Entry 8TP6 (electron microscopy, 3.10 A resolution); this record covers chains A and H of the 9 polymer chains in the assembly.

[Chain A]
Name: Hemagglutinin
Organism: Influenza A virus (A/Singapore/1/1957(H2N2))
Notes: engineered mutation(s): Y98F
UniProtKB: A3KF33 (A3KF33_I57A5); the construct lacks a stretch of the UniProt sequence, so the offset changes along the chain: -4 to 54 = UniProt 1-59; 55-82 = UniProt 61-88; 83-92 = UniProt 90-99; 93-125 = UniProt 101-133; 2 more segments
Amino-acid sequence (504 residues; each row starts with the number of its first residue; a row labelled like 125a-125b holds insertion residues (125a, then the next letters in order); numbers below 1 keep their minus sign (Met-4 is residue -4)):
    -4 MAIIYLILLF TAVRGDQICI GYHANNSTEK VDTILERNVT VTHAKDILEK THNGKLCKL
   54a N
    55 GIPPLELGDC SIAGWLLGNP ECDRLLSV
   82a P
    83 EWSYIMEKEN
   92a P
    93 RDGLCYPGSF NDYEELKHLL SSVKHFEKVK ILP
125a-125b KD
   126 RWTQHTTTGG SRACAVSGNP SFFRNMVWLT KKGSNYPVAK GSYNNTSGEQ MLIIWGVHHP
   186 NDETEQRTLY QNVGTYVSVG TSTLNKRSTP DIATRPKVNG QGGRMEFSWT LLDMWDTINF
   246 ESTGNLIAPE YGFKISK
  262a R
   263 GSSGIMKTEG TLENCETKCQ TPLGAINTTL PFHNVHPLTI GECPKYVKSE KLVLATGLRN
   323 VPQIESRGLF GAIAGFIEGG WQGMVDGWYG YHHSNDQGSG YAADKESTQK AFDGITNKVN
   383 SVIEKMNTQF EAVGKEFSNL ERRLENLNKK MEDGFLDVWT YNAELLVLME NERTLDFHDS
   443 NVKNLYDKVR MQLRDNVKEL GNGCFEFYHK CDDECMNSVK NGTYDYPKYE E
Unresolved in the structure: -4 to 10, 325-333
Disulfide bonds: Cys14-Cys466, Cys52-Cys277, Cys64-Cys76, Cys97-Cys139, Cys281-Cys305, Cys473-Cys477
Glycans and other covalent adducts: N-acetylglucosamine (NAG) linked to Asn21, Asn33, Asn289, Asn483; glycan linked to Asn169

[Chain H]
Name: Heavy chain of 4-1-1E02 Fab
Organism: Homo sapiens
Notes: antibody fragment or engineered binder
Amino-acid sequence (122 residues; numbered 1 to 113 plus 9 insertion-coded residues; the number before each row is that of its first residue; a row labelled like 35A-35B holds insertion residues (35A, then the next letters in order)):
     1 QVQLQESGPG LVKPSQTLSL TCTVSGGSIS SGNYY
35A-35B WS
    36 WIRQPAGEEL ECLGRIYTTG STNYSPSLKS RVTISLETSK NQFSLRL
82A-82C NSV
    83 TAADTAVYYC ARGMDFGP
100A-100D TDAF
   101 DIWGQGTMVT VSS
Disulfide bonds: Cys22-Cys92

[Chain A / chain H interface]
Residue-residue contacts - 27 pairs, chain A then chain H:
  Gly134(A) - Pro100(H)
  Gly135(A) - Gly99(H)
  Gly135(A) - Pro100(H)
  Ser136(A) - Gly99(H)
  Arg137(A) - Tyr52(H)
  Arg137(A) - Asp97(H)  salt bridge
  Trp153(A) - Pro100(H)
  Thr155(A) - Pro100(H)
  Asn186(A) - Ser31(H)
  Asn186(A) - Gly32(H)
  Asn186(A) - Asn33(H)  hydrogen bond
  Asp187(A) - Tyr34(H)  hydrogen bond
  Thr189(A) - Tyr34(H)
  Glu190(A) - Asn33(H)  hydrogen bond
  Glu190(A) - Phe98(H)
  Thr193(A) - Phe98(H)
  Thr193(A) - Thr100A(H)
  Leu194(A) - Pro100(H)
  Leu194(A) - Thr100A(H)
  Lys222(A) - Ser30(H)  hydrogen bond (side chain-backbone)
  Lys222(A) - Ser31(H)  hydrogen bond (side chain-backbone)
  Lys222(A) - Gly32(H)
  Lys222(A) - Thr54(H)
  Gly225(A) - Asn33(H)
  Gln226(A) - Asn33(H)
  Gly227(A) - Asn33(H)  hydrogen bond (backbone-side chain)
  Gly228(A) - Asn33(H)
Other interface residues (no listed pair), chain A (18 interface residues in all): Thr219
Other interface residues (no listed pair), chain H (14 interface residues in all): Thr53, Met96
From the paper, about this interface:
  - residue pairs: Glu190(A)-Asn33(H)
  - epitope / paratope residues, chain A: Glu190(A)
  - epitope / paratope residues, chain H: Asn33(H), Pro100(H)

[Summary]
The interface between chain A and chain H involves 18 residues on one side and 14 on the other; the contacts
include 6 hydrogen bonds and 1 salt bridge. Among the polar pairs are Arg137(A)-Asp97(H), Asn186(A)-Asn33(H)
and Asp187(A)-Tyr34(H). The authors report a contact between Glu190(A) and Asn33(H). From the paper:
epitope/paratope residues Glu190(A) and Asn33(H) among others.
Here chain A is Hemagglutinin (Influenza A virus (A/Singapore/1/1957(H2N2))) and chain H is Heavy chain of
4-1-1E02 Fab (Homo sapiens). Entry 8TP6 (H2 hemagglutinin (A/Singapore/1/1957) in complex with RBS-targeting
Fab 4-1-1E02) was determined by electron microscopy together with 8TP7, 8TP9 and 8TPA from the same study.
